Entry 7Y59 (electron microscopy, 4.51 A resolution (low resolution: residue-level contacts below are approximate; hydrogen-bond / salt-bridge calls are withheld)); this record covers chains D and F of the 10 polymer chains in the assembly.

# Chain D (and F)
Name: Transitional endoplasmic reticulum ATPase
Source organism: Homo sapiens
Notes: EC 3.6.4.6; chain F of this document is another copy of the same molecule, construct and numbering; everything in this record applies to it too
Reference sequence: P55072 (TERA_HUMAN); residue numbers follow UniProt; this construct covers 21-806
Amino-acid sequence (787 residues; numbered 20 to 806; the number before each row is that of its first residue):
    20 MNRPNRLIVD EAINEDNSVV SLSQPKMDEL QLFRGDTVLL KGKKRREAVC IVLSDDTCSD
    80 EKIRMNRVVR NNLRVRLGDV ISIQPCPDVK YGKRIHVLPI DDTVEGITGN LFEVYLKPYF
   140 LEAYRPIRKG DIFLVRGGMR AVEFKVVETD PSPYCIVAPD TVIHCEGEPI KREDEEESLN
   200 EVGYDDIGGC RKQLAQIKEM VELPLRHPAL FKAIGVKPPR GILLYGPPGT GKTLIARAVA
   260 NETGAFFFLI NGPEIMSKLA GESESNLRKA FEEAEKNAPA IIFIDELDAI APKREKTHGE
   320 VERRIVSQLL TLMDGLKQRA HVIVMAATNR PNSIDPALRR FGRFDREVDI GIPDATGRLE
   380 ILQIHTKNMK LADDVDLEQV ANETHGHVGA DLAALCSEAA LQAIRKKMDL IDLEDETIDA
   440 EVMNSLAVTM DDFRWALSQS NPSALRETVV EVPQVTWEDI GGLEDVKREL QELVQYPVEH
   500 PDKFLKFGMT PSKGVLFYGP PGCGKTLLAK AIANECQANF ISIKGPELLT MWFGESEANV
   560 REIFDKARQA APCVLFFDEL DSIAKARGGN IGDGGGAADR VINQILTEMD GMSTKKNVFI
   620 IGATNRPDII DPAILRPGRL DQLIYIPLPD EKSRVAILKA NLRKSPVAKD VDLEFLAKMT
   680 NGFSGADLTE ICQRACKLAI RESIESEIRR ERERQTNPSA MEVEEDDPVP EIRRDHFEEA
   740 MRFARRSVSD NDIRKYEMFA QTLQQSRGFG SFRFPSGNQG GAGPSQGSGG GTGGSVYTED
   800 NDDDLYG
Unresolved in the structure: 20-21, 765-806 (chain F: 20-21, 777-806)
Construct notes: initiating methionine (20)
Swiss-Prot annotation at these positions:
  - region: T797 to G806 (Interaction with UBXN6)
  - motif: D802 to G806 (PIM motif)
  - binding site (ATP): P247 to L253, N348, H384, G521 to L526
  - modified residue: S37 (Phosphoserine), K315 (N6,N6,N6-trimethyllysine), T436 (Phosphothreonine), S462 (Phosphoserine), K502 (N6-acetyllysine), K505 (N6-acetyllysine), K668 (N6-acetyllysine), S702 (Phosphoserine), K754 (N6-acetyllysine), S770 (Phosphoserine), S775 (Phosphoserine), S787 (Phosphoserine), Y805 (Phosphotyrosine)
  - natural variant: R95 (R95G: In IBMPFD1), G97 (G97E: In CMT2Y), I126 (I126F: In IBMPFD1; uncertain significance), R155 (R155C: In IBMPFD1; R155H: In FTDALS6 and IBMPFD1; R155L: In IBMPFD1; R155P: In IBMPFD1; R155S: In IBMPFD1), R159 (R159G: In FTDALS6; R159H: In IBMPFD1), A160 (A160T: In IBMPFD1; uncertain significance), E185 (E185K: In CMT2Y), R191 (R191Q: In FTDALS6 and IBMPFD1), L198 (L198W: In IBMPFD1), A232 (A232E: In IBMPFD1), I254 (I254F: In IBMPFD1; uncertain significance), I369 (I369T: In IBMPFD1; uncertain significance), 2 further natural variant entries in UniProt
  - mutagenesis: F52 to D55 (Abolishes interaction with NPLOC4; when associated with A-110), R53 (R53A: Minor effect on affinity for ATP and ADP), R86 (R86A: Strongly increased affinity for ATP. Strongly reduced affinity for ADP), Y110 (Y110A: Abolishes interaction with NPLOC4; when associated with 52-A--A-55), R113 to H115 (Severely reduced binding to DERL1), F131 (F131R: Severely reduced binding to DERL1), L140 (L140D: Severely reduced binding to DERL1), D179 (D179R: No effect on binding to DERL1), H183 (H183W: Severely reduced binding to DERL1), K251 (K251Q: Impairs ERAD degradation of HMGCR and does not inhibit interaction with RHBDD1; when associated with Q-524), E305 (E305Q: Defect in ubiquitin-dependent protein degradation by the proteasome; when associated with Q-578), K312 (K312A: Does not affect methylation by VCPKMT), 8 further mutagenesis entries in UniProt
Ligand contacts:
  - ADP (adenosine-5'-diphosphate): D478, I479, P520, G521, C522, G523, K524, T525, L526, I656, A659, N660, G684, A685
  - ATP (adenosine-5'-triphosphate): D205, I206, G207, P247, G248, T249, G250, K251, T252, L253, D304, I380, H384, G408, A409, A412

# Chain D / chain F interface
Pairs across the interface - 96 pairs, chain D then chain F:
  E124(D) - K231(F)
  G125(D) - K231(F)
  G125(D) - A232(F)
  M158(D) - A232(F)
  M158(D) - I233(F)
  M158(D) - G234(F)
  R159(D) - K231(F)
  R159(D) - A232(F)
  P247(D) - F360(F)
  G248(D) - F360(F)
  P272(D) - S326(F)
  P272(D) - T330(F)
  E273(D) - T330(F)
  S276(D) - R323(F)
  S276(D) - S326(F)
  S276(D) - Q327(F)
  K277(D) - R323(F)
  L278(D) - R323(F)
  A279(D) - R323(F)
  K315(D) - R313(F)
  H317(D) - H317(F)
  G318(D) - E319(F)
  V407(D) - F360(F)
  A409(D) - F360(F)
  D410(D) - F360(F)
  S416(D) - V235(F)
  R424(D) - E218(F)
  R424(D) - L222(F)
  E433(D) - L229(F)
  L456(D) - K614(F)
  R465(D) - T606(F)
  R465(D) - E607(F)
  R465(D) - G610(F)
  K543(D) - D609(F)
  P545(D) - N602(F)
  L548(D) - D598(F)
  L548(D) - N602(F)
  T549(D) - E556(F)
  T549(D) - N602(F)
  F552(D) - G595(F)
  F552(D) - D598(F)
  F552(D) - R599(F)
  N589(D) - G591(F)
  I590(D) - R586(F)
  I590(D) - G591(F)
  I590(D) - G594(F)
  D592(D) - D592(F)
  D592(D) - G593(F)
  D592(D) - G594(F)
  D592(D) - G595(F)
  K663(D) - F506(F)
  K663(D) - M508(F)
  S664(D) - K505(F)
  S664(D) - F506(F)
  P665(D) - K505(F)
  P665(D) - F506(F)
  D671(D) - S775(F)
  F674(D) - R772(F)
  F674(D) - P774(F)
  F674(D) - S775(F)
  M678(D) - R772(F)
  M678(D) - P774(F)
  Q692(D) - T509(F)
  C695(D) - M508(F)
  A698(D) - F506(F)
  I699(D) - K502(F)
  I699(D) - F503(F)
  I699(D) - F506(F)
  R700(D) - R487(F)
  R700(D) - E491(F)
  R700(D) - Y495(F)
  S702(D) - K502(F)
  I703(D) - Y495(F)
  I703(D) - H499(F)
  I703(D) - K502(F)
  P729(D) - K505(F)
  P729(D) - F506(F)
  R733(D) - F773(F)
  R733(D) - P774(F)
  R733(D) - S775(F)
  R733(D) - G776(F)
  E737(D) - F771(F)
  E737(D) - F773(F)
  E737(D) - P774(F)
  M740(D) - F768(F)
  M740(D) - F771(F)
  R741(D) - R766(F)
  R741(D) - F771(F)
  F742(D) - R766(F)
  A743(D) - S765(F)
  A743(D) - R766(F)
  A743(D) - G767(F)
  A743(D) - F768(F)
  R744(D) - S765(F)
  R744(D) - R766(F)
  R745(D) - S765(F)
Also at the interface, not in a pair above, chain D (67 interface residues in all): M275, E321, A419, L420, I423, D428, I430, S457, S462, E546, V670, L675, E706, I731
Also at the interface, not in a pair above, chain F (57 interface residues in all): I27, H226, R322, R359, R560, L605

# Summary
Chain D and chain F form an interface of 67 and 57 residues respectively. Bound to chain D: ATP and ADP.
Curated annotation (UniProt) lists 15 ATP-binding residues and 24 mutagenesis sites on chain D.
Both chains are Transitional endoplasmic reticulum ATPase (Homo sapiens). Entry 7Y59 (The cryo-EM structure of
human ERAD retro-translocation complex) was determined by electron microscopy (same publication as 7Y4W and
7Y53).
